6ASX - chains G and I of the 8 polymer chains in the assembly; structure by electron microscopy, 3.80 A resolution.

== Chain G ==
Molecule: DNA-directed RNA polymerase subunit alpha
Organism: Escherichia coli
Notes: EC 2.7.7.6
UniProtKB: P0A7Z4 (RPOA_ECOLI); residue numbers follow UniProt; this construct covers 1-234
Chain sequence (239 residues; each row starts with the number of its first residue):
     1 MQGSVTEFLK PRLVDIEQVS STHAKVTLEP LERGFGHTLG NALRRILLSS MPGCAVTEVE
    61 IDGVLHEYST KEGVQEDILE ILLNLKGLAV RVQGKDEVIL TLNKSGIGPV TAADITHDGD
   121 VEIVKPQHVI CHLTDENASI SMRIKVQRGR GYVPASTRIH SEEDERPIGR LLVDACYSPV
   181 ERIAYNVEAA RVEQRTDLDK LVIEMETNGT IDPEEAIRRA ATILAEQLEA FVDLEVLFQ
Unresolved in the structure: 1-6, 159-166, 235-239
Differences from the reference sequence: expression tag (235-239)
Swiss-Prot annotation at these positions:
  - region: E162 to E165 (Required for interaction with Crp at class II promoters)
  - mutagenesis: R45 (R45C: In rpoA112; temperature-sensitive, blocks RNA polymerase assembly), E162 to E165 (5-fold decrease in CRP-class II promoter-dependent transcription), E165 (E165K: 5-fold decrease in CRP-class II promoter-dependent transcription), R191 (R191C: In rpoA101; temperature-sensitive)

== Chain I ==
Molecule: DNA-directed RNA polymerase subunit beta
Organism: Escherichia coli (strain K12)
Notes: EC 2.7.7.6
UniProtKB: P0A8V2 (RPOB_ECOLI); residue numbers follow UniProt; this construct covers 1-1342
Chain sequence (1342 residues; numbered 1 to 1342; the number before each row is that of its first residue):
     1 MVYSYTEKKR IRKDFGKRPQ VLDVPYLLSI QLDSFQKFIE QDPEGQYGLE AAFRSVFPIQ
    61 SYSGNSELQY VSYRLGEPVF DVQECQIRGV TYSAPLRVKL RLVIYEREAP EGTVKDIKEQ
   121 EVYMGEIPLM TDNGTFVING TERVIVSQLH RSPGVFFDSD KGKTHSSGKV LYNARIIPYR
   181 GSWLDFEFDP KDNLFVRIDR RRKLPATIIL RALNYTTEQI LDLFFEKVIF EIRDNKLQME
   241 LVPERLRGET ASFDIEANGK VYVEKGRRIT ARHIRQLEKD DVKLIEVPVE YIAGKVVAKD
   301 YIDESTGELI CAANMELSLD LLAKLSQSGH KRIETLFTND LDHGPYISET LRVDPTNDRL
   361 SALVEIYRMM RPGEPPTREA AESLFENLFF SEDRYDLSAV GRMKFNRSLL REEIEGSGIL
   421 SKDDIIDVMK KLIDIRNGKG EVDDIDHLGN RRIRSVGEMA ENQFRVGLVR VERAVKERLS
   481 LGDLDTLMPQ DMINAKPISA AVKEFFGSSQ LSQFMDQNNP LSEITHKRRI SALGPGGLTR
   541 ERAGFEVRDV HPTHYGRVCP IETPEGPNIG LINSLSVYAQ TNEYGFLETP YRKVTDGVVT
   601 DEIHYLSAIE EGNYVIAQAN SNLDEEGHFV EDLVTCRSKG ESSLFSRDQV DYMDVSTQQV
   661 VSVGASLIPF LEHDDANRAL MGANMQRQAV PTLRADKPLV GTGMERAVAV DSGVTAVAKR
   721 GGVVQYVDAS RIVIKVNEDE MYPGEAGIDI YNLTKYTRSN QNTCINQMPC VSLGEPVERG
   781 DVLADGPSTD LGELALGQNM RVAFMPWNGY NFEDSILVSE RVVQEDRFTT IHIQELACVS
   841 RDTKLGPEEI TADIPNVGEA ALSKLDESGI VYIGAEVTGG DILVGKVTPK GETQLTPEEK
   901 LLRAIFGEKA SDVKDSSLRV PNGVSGTVID VQVFTRDGVE KDKRALEIEE MQLKQAKKDL
   961 SEELQILEAG LFSRIRAVLV AGGVEAEKLD KLPRDRWLEL GLTDEEKQNQ LEQLAEQYDE
  1021 LKHEFEKKLE AKRRKITQGD DLAPGVLKIV KVYLAVKRRI QPGDKMAGRH GNKGVISKIN
  1081 PIEDMPYDEN GTPVDIVLNP LGVPSRMNIG QILETHLGMA AKGIGDKINA MLKQQQEVAK
  1141 LREFIQRAYD LGADVRQKVD LSTFSDEEVM RLAENLRKGM PIATPVFDGA KEAEIKELLK
  1201 LGDLPTSGQI RLYDGRTGEQ FERPVTVGYM YMLKLNHLVD DKMHARSTGS YSLVTQQPLG
  1261 GKAQFGGQRF GEMEVWALEA YGAAYTLQEM LTVKSDDVNG RTKMYKNIVD GNHQMEPGMP
  1321 ESFNVLLKEI RSLGINIELE DE
Unresolved in the structure: 1, 891-912, 1342
Swiss-Prot annotation at these positions:
  - modified residue (N6-acetyllysine): K1022, K1200
  - mutagenesis: I561 (I561S: Resistant to antibiotics salinamide A and B), I569 (I569S: Resistant to antibiotics salinamide A and B), A665 (A665E: Resistant to antibiotics salinamide A and B), D675 (D675A/G: Resistant to antibiotics salinamide A and B), N677 (N677H/K: Resistant to antibiotics salinamide A and B), L680 (L680M: Resistant to antibiotics salinamide A and B), E813 (E813K: Disrupts the enzyme's active center)

== Interface between chain G and chain I ==
Contacting residue pairs (60):
  N41(G) with G1215(I); R1216(I), hydrogen bond (side chain-backbone); T1217(I), hydrogen bond (side chain-backbone); G1218(I)
  R44(G) with E1083(I); Y1087(I); G1091(I)
  R45(G) with E1083(I); D1084(I), salt bridge; G1215(I), hydrogen bond (side chain-backbone); R1216(I)
  L48(G) with E1083(I)
  S49(G) with E1083(I), hydrogen bond (backbone-side chain)
  L65(G) with I873(I)
  H66(G) with I873(I); G874(I); I929(I)
  Y68(G) with Y756(I); I831(I), hydrophobic; I929(I), hydrophobic; K1057(I)
  T70(G) with S730(I), hydrogen bond; K755(I)
  E72(G) with Y726(I), hydrogen bond; D728(I); R731(I), salt bridge; K958(I)
  G73(G) with D728(I), hydrogen bond (backbone-side chain)
  V74(G) with D728(I); A729(I)
  Q75(G) with V727(I); A729(I)
  D77(G) with A729(I); K755(I), salt bridge; Y756(I), hydrogen bond; N766(I)
  L79(G) with L693(I), hydrophobic; Y756(I); I831(I), hydrophobic
  E80(G) with R694(I); M768(I)
  L83(G) with L693(I), hydrophobic; R694(I)
  K86(G) with Q824(I)
  T134(G) with V727(I), hydrogen bond (side chain-backbone); L773(I)
  Y152(G) with V823(I), hydrogen bond (side chain-backbone); Q824(I)
  A155(G) with R1059(I)
  I168(G) with G874(I)
  D174(G) with D826(I); R1059(I), salt bridge
  R182(G) with N1090(I), hydrogen bond (side chain-backbone); G1091(I); T1092(I)
  I183(G) with G1091(I)
  A184(G) with N1090(I); G1091(I)
  Y185(G) with Y1087(I), hydrogen bond; G1218(I)
Other interface residues (no listed pair), chain G (33 interface residues in all): E67, K71, E76, D135, C176, E181
Other interface residues (no listed pair), chain I (42 interface residues in all): P769, V771, E820, R821, E825, T927, V928, A1055, P1093

== Overview ==
The interface between chain G and chain I involves 33 residues on one side and 42 on the other, with 12
hydrogen bonds and 4 salt bridges. Polar contacts include R45(G)-D1084(I), E72(G)-R731(I) and D77(G)-K755(I).
Here chain G is DNA-directed RNA polymerase subunit alpha (Escherichia coli) and chain I is DNA-directed RNA
polymerase subunit beta (Escherichia coli (strain K12)). Entry 6ASX (CryoEM structure of E.coli his pause
elongation complex) was determined by electron microscopy (same publication as 6BJS).
